PDB entry 7ABF | electron microscopy, 3.90 A resolution | chains A and r of the 15 polymer chains in the assembly

Chain A:
Name: Pre-mRNA-processing-splicing factor 8
Source organism: Homo sapiens
Reference sequence: Q6P2Q9 (PRP8_HUMAN); residue numbers follow UniProt; this construct covers 1-2335
Chain sequence (2335 residues; row label = number of the first residue in the row):
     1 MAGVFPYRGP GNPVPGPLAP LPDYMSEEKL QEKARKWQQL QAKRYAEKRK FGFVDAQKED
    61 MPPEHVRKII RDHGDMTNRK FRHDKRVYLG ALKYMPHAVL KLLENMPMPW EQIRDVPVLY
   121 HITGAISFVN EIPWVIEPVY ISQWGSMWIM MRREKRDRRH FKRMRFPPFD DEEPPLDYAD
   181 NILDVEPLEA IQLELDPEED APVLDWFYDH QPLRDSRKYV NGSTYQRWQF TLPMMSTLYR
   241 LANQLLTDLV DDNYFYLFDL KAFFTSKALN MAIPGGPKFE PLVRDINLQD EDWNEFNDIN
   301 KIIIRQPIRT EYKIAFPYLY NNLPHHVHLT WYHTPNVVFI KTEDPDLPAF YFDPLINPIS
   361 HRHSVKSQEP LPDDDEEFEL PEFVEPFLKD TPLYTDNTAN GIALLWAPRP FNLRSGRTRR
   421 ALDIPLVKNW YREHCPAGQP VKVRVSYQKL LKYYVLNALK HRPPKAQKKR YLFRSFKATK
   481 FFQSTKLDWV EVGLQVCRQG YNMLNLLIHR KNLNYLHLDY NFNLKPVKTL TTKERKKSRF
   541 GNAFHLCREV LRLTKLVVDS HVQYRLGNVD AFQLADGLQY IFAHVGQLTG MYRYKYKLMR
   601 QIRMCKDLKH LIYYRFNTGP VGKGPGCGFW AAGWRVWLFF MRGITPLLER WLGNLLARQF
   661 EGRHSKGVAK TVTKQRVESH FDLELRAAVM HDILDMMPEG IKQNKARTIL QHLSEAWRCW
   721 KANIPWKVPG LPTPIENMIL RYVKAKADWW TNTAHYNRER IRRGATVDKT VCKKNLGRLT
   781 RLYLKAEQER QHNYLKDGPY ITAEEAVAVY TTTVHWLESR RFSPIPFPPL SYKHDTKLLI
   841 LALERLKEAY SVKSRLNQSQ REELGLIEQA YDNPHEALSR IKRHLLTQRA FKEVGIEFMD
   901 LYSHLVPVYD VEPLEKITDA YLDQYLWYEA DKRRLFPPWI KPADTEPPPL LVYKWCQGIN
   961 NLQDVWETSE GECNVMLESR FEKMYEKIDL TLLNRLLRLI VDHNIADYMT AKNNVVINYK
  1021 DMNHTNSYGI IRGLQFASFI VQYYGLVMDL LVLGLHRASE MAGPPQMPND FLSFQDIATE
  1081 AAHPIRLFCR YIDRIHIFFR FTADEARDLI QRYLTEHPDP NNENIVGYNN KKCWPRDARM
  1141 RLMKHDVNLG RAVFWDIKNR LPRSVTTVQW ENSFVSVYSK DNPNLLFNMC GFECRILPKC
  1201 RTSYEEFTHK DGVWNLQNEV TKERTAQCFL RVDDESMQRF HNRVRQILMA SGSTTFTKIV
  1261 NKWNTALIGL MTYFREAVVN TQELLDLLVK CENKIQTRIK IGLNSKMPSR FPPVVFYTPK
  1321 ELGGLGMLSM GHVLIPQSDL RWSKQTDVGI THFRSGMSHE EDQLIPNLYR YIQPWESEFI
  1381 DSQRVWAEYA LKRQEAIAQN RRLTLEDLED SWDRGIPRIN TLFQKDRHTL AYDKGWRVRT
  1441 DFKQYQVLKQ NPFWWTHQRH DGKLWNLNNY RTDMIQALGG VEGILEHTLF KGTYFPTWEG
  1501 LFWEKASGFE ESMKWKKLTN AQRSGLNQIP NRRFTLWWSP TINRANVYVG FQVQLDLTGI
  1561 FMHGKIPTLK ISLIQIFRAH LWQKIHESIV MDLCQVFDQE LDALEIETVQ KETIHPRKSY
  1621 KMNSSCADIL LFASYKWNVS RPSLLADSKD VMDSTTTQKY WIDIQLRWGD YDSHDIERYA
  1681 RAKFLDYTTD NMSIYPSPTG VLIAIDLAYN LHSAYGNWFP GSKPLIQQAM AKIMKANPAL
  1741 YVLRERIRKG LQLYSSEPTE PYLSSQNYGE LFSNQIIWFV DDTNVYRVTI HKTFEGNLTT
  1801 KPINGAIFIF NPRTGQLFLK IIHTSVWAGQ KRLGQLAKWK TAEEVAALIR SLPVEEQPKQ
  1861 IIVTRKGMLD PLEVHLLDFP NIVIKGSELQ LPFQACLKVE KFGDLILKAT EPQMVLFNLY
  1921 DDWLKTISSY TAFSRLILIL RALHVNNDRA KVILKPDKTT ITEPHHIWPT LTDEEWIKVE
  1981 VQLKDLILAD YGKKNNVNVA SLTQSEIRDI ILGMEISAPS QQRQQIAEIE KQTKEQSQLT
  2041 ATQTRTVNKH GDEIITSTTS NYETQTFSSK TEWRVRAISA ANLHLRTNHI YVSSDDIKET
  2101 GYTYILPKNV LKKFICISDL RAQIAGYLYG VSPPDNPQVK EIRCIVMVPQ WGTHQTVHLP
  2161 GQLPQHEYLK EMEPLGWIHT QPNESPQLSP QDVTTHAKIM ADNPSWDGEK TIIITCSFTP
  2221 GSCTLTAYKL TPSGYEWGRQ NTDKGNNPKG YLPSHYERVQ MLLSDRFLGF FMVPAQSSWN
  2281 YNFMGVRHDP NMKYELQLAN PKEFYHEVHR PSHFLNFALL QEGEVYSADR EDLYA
Not modelled in the structure: 1-62, 664-676, 1504-1527, 1756-2335
Ligand contacts: inositol hexakisphosphate (IHP): Lys-442, Tyr-580, Lys-609, His-610, Tyr-613, Lys-623, Gly-624, Pro-625
UniProt features mapped onto this chain:
  - region: Met-1513 to Leu-1526 (Important for branch point selection), Pro-2301 to Ala-2335 (Required for interaction with EFTUD2 and SNRNP200)
  - modified residue: Ala-2 (N-acetylalanine), Ser-859 (Phosphoserine), Ser-1358 (Phosphoserine), Lys-1425 (N6,N6-dimethyllysine), Lys-1463 (N6-acetyllysine)
  - natural variant: Pro-2301 (P2301T: In RP13), Phe-2304 (F2304L: In RP13), His-2309 (H2309P: In RP13; H2309R: In RP13), Arg-2310 (R2310G: In RP13; R2310K: In RP13), Phe-2314 (F2314L: In RP13), Tyr-2334 (Y2334N: In RP13)
  - mutagenesis: Val-1788 (V1788D: Strongly reduced interaction with RNA), Thr-1789 (T1789P: Strongly reduced interaction with RNA)

Chain r:
Name: 116 kDa U5 small nuclear ribonucleoprotein component
Source organism: Homo sapiens
Reference sequence: Q15029 (U5S1_HUMAN); residues 1-972 here = UniProt positions 1-972
Chain sequence (972 residues; numbered 1 to 972; the number before each row is that of its first residue):
     1 MDTDLYDEFG NYIGPELDSD EDDDELGRET KDLDEMDDDD DDDDVGDHDD DHPGMEVVLH
    61 EDKKYYPTAE EVYGPEVETI VQEEDTQPLT EPIIKPVKTK KFTLMEQTLP VTVYEMDFLA
   121 DLMDNSELIR NVTLCGHLHH GKTCFVDCLI EQTHPEIRKR YDQDLCYTDI LFTEQERGVG
   181 IKSTPVTVVL PDTKGKSYLF NIMDTPGHVN FSDEVTAGLR ISDGVVLFID AAEGVMLNTE
   241 RLIKHAVQER LAVTVCINKI DRLILELKLP PTDAYYKLRH IVDEVNGLIS MYSTDENLIL
   301 SPLLGNVCFS SSQYSICFTL GSFAKIYADT FGDINYQEFA KRLWGDIYFN PKTRKFTKKA
   361 PTSSSQRSFV EFILEPLYKI LAQVVGDVDT SLPRTLDELG IHLTKEELKL NIRPLLRLVC
   421 KKFFGEFTGF VDMCVQHIPS PKVGAKPKIE HTYTGGVDSD LGEAMSDCDP DGPLMCHTTK
   481 MYSTDDGVQF HAFGRVLSGT IHAGQPVKVL GENYTLEDEE DSQICTVGRL WISVARYHIE
   541 VNRVPAGNWV LIEGVDQPIV KTATITEPRG NEEAQIFRPL KFNTTSVIKI AVEPVNPSEL
   601 PKMLDGLRKV NKSYPSLTTK VEESGEHVIL GTGELYLDCV MHDLRKMYSE IDIKVADPVV
   661 TFCETVVETS SLKCFAETPN KKNKITMIAE PLEKGLAEDI ENEVVQITWN RKKLGEFFQT
   721 KYDWDLLAAR SIWAFGPDAT GPNILVDDTL PSEVDKALLG SVKDSIVQGF QWGTREGPLC
   781 DELIRNVKFK ILDAVVAQEP LHRGGGQIIP TARRVVYSAF LMATPRLMEP YYFVEVQAPA
   841 DCVSAVYTVL ARRRGHVTQD APIPGSPLYT IKAFIPAIDS FGFETDLRTH TQGQAFSLSV
   901 FHHWQIVPGD PLDKSIVIRP LEPQPAPHLA REFMIKTRRR KGLSEDVSIS KFFDDPMLLE
   961 LAKQDVVLNY PM
Not modelled in the structure: 1-113, 958-972
Ligand contacts: GTP (guanosine-5'-triphosphate): Leu-138, His-139, His-140, Gly-141, Lys-142, Thr-143, Cys-144, Phe-145, Asp-164, Gly-178, Val-179, Gly-180, Thr-205, Pro-206, Gly-207, Asn-258, Lys-259, Ile-260, Ser-310, Ser-311, Ser-312, Gln-313, Tyr-314
UniProt features mapped onto this chain:
  - binding site (GTP): Gly-136 to Thr-143, Asp-204 to His-208, Asn-258 to Asp-261
  - modified residue: Met-1 (N-acetylmethionine), Ser-19 (Phosphoserine), Thr-86 (Phosphothreonine)
  - cross-link: Lys-64 (Glycyl lysine isopeptide (Lys-Gly) (interchain with G-Cter in SUMO1))
  - natural variant: Arg-262 (R262W: In MFDM), Cys-476 (C476R: In MFDM), Leu-637 (L637R: In MFDM)

Interface between chain A and chain r:
Contacting residue pairs - 94 pairs, chain A then chain r:
  Asp-251(A) with Gly-893(r)
  Asn-253(A) with Arg-888(r), hydrogen bond; Gly-893(r), hydrogen bond (side chain-backbone)
  Tyr-254(A) with Gln-892(r)
  Tyr-256(A) with Thr-885(r), hydrogen bond (side chain-backbone); Arg-888(r); Thr-889(r)
  Phe-296(A) with Glu-593(r); Lys-654(r); Val-655(r); Ala-656(r)
  Asn-300(A) with Lys-936(r)
  Lys-301(A) with Lys-936(r); Arg-939(r); Arg-940(r)
  Ile-302(A) with Lys-936(r)
  Ile-303(A) with Phe-933(r), hydrophobic
  Ile-304(A) with Pro-923(r)
  Arg-305(A) with Ile-878(r); Pro-923(r)
  Tyr-312(A) with Arg-853(r); Phe-881(r); Gly-882(r), hydrogen bond (side chain-backbone); Thr-885(r); Asp-886(r)
  Phe-316(A) with Arg-177(r); Glu-634(r); Asp-638(r)
  Tyr-318(A) with His-642(r); Arg-645(r), hydrogen bond (backbone-side chain)
  Leu-319(A) with Ile-590(r), hydrophobic; Leu-637(r), hydrophobic; Val-655(r)
  Leu-323(A) with Ile-653(r)
  Leu-329(A) with Glu-176(r); Arg-177(r)
  Thr-330(A) with Glu-176(r); Arg-177(r), hydrogen bond (backbone-side chain)
  Trp-331(A) with Gln-175(r); Glu-176(r); Arg-177(r)
  Tyr-332(A) with His-139(r); Arg-177(r), hydrogen bond (backbone-backbone); His-208(r); Leu-898(r)
  Thr-334(A) with Phe-896(r)
  Pro-335(A) with His-139(r)
  Asn-336(A) with Gln-894(r)
  Val-338(A) with Glu-266(r); Leu-267(r), hydrophobic; Pro-867(r)
  Phe-339(A) with Glu-266(r)
  Ile-340(A) with Glu-266(r), hydrogen bond (backbone-backbone); Leu-267(r)
  Ala-349(A) with Lys-268(r)
  Phe-350(A) with Ile-264(r); Lys-268(r); Leu-269(r)
  Tyr-351(A) with Lys-268(r)
  Phe-352(A) with Leu-269(r), hydrophobic
  Leu-355(A) with Pro-867(r), hydrophobic
  Ile-356(A) with Pro-864(r); Gly-865(r); Ser-866(r); Pro-867(r)
  Asn-357(A) with Pro-862(r); Pro-864(r)
  Pro-358(A) with Pro-864(r)
  Ile-359(A) with Pro-864(r)
  Ser-360(A) with His-280(r)
  Pro-370(A) with Lys-358(r); Lys-359(r)
  Leu-371(A) with Lys-358(r)
  Glu-377(A) with Lys-355(r)
  Leu-380(A) with Glu-338(r)
  Pro-381(A) with Arg-354(r)
  Glu-382(A) with Phe-349(r); Arg-354(r), hydrogen bond (backbone-side chain)
  Phe-383(A) with Gly-332(r); Arg-354(r)
  Val-384(A) with Phe-331(r); Gly-332(r); Arg-354(r)
  Phe-387(A) with Tyr-327(r); Phe-372(r); Pro-376(r), hydrophobic
  Leu-388(A) with Pro-376(r), hydrophobic
  Thr-398(A) with Gly-386(r)
  Ile-402(A) with Leu-265(r)
  Leu-405(A) with Ile-412(r), hydrophobic; Arg-413(r)
  Asn-412(A) with Asn-411(r)
  Asn-1121(A) with Pro-597(r)
  Asn-1122(A) with Pro-597(r)
Interface residues without a listed pair, chain A (62 interface residues in all): Tyr-320, Pro-324, Thr-391, Tyr-394, Asn-397, Gly-401, Leu-404, Trp-406, Arg-414, Ser-415
Interface residues without a listed pair, chain r (86 interface residues in all): Leu-138, Val-179, Pro-270, Pro-271, Asp-273, Tyr-276, Asp-333, Phe-356, Glu-371, Tyr-378, Lys-379, Ala-382, Val-385, Asp-387, Leu-399, Lys-409, Leu-410, Ala-591, Val-592, Met-641, Pro-658, Ile-863, Asp-879, Ser-897

Summary:
62 residues of chain A face 86 of chain r across their interface; the contacts include 9 hydrogen bonds. Polar
pairs include Asn-253(A)/Arg-888(r), Asn-253(A)/Gly-893(r) and Tyr-256(A)/Thr-885(r). Chain A binds inositol
hexakisphosphate. Bound to chain r: GTP.
Chain A is Pre-mRNA-processing-splicing factor 8 and chain r is 116 kDa U5 small nuclear ribonucleoprotein
component, both from Homo sapiens; the structure, Human pre-Bact-1 spliceosome core structure, was determined
by electron microscopy, deposited together with 7AAV and 7ABH.
